PDB entry 3I6W | X-ray diffraction, 3.25 A resolution | chains A and B

# Chain A (and B)
Name: Serine/threonine-protein kinase Chk2
Source organism: Homo sapiens
Notes: EC 2.7.11.1; chain B of this document is another copy of the same molecule, construct and numbering; everything in this record applies to it too
UniProt: O96017 (CHK2_HUMAN); numbering as in UniProt (aligned over 70-512)
Amino-acid sequence (443 residues; each row starts with the number of its first residue):
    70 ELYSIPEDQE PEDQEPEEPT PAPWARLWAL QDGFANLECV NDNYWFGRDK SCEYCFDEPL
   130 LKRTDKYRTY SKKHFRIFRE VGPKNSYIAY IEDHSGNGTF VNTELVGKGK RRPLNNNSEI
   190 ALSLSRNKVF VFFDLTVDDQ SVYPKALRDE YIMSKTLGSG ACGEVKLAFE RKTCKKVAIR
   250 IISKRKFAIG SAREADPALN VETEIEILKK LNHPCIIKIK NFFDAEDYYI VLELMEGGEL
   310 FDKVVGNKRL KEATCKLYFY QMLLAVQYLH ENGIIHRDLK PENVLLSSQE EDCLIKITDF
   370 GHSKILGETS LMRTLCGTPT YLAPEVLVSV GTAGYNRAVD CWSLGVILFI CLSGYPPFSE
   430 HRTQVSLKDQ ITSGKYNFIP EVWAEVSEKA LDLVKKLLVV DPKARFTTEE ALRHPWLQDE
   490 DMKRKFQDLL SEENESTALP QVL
Unresolved in the structure: 70-91, 228-232, 254-267, 370-387, 398-401, 502-512 (chain B: 70-91, 228-232, 254-267, 383-387, 398-401, 502-512)
Differences from the reference sequence: engineered mutation Arg249 (Lys in O96017)
UniProt features mapped onto this chain:
  - region: Asp368 to Glu394 (T-loop/activation segment)
  - active site: Asp347 (Proton acceptor)
  - binding site (ATP): Gly227 to Val234, Glu302 to Glu308, Glu351, Asn352, Asp368
  - modified residue: Ser73 (Phosphoserine), Ser379 (Phosphoserine), Thr383 (Phosphothreonine), Thr387 (Phosphothreonine), Ser456 (Phosphoserine)
  - natural variant: Pro85 (P85L: Found in an osteogenic sarcoma sample), Arg117 (R117G: In BC), Arg137 (R137Q: Might influence susceptibility to breast cancer), Arg145 (R145P: In prostate cancer; R145W: In TPDS4), Ile157 (I157T: Might influence susceptibility to different types of cancer), Gly167 (G167R: In prostate cancer), Arg180 (R180C: In prostate cancer; R180H: In prostate cancer), Arg181 (R181C: In prostate cancer; R181H: In prostate cancer), Glu239 (E239K: In prostate cancer), Ile251 (I251F: In prostate cancer; uncertain significance), Arg318 (R318H: In prostate cancer; uncertain significance), Thr323 (T323P: In prostate cancer), 5 further natural variant entries in UniProt
  - mutagenesis: Ser73 (S73A: Impaired activation, phosphorylation by ATM and G2/M transition checkpoint), Asp347 (D347A: Loss of kinase activity and of the ability to phosphorylate CDC25A), Asp368 (D368N: Loss of autophosphorylation activity), Ser379 (S379A: Abrogates autophosphorylation at Ser-379 and prevents ubiquitination), Thr383 (T383A: Loss of phosphorylation in response to ionizing radiation), Thr387 (T387A: Loss of phosphorylation in response to ionizing radiation), Ser456 (S456A: Increased ubiquitination and degradation by the proteasome)

# Chain A / chain B interface
Contacting residue pairs (49; chain A residue first):
  Arg95(A) with Phe202(B)
  Trp97(A) with Trp97(B); Leu99(B), hydrophobic; Val200(B), hydrophobic
  Pro152(A) with Glu305(B)
  Lys153(A) with Leu226(B); Lys245(B)
  Tyr156(A) with Lys224(B)
  Ile157(A) with Leu236(B), hydrophobic
  Tyr159(A) with Phe238(B); Lys245(B)
  Arg180(A) with Cys243(B)
  Pro182(A) with Ile221(B), hydrophobic; Phe238(B), hydrophobic; Cys243(B)
  Asn184(A) with Gln209(B); Ile221(B)
  Asn185(A) with Asp203(B)
  Asn186(A) with Arg95(B)
  Val200(A) with Trp97(B), hydrophobic
  Phe202(A) with Arg95(B); Trp97(B), hydrophobic; Phe202(B), hydrophobic
  Asp203(A) with Asn185(B), hydrogen bond (backbone-side chain); Lys224(B), salt bridge
  Leu204(A) with Asn186(B); Phe202(B), hydrophobic
  Thr205(A) with Lys224(B)
  Val206(A) with Asn185(B); Val206(B), hydrophobic
  Asp207(A) with Asn184(B)
  Gln209(A) with Asn184(B)
  Ile221(A) with Arg181(B); Pro182(B), hydrophobic; Asn184(B)
  Met222(A) with Asn184(B), hydrogen bond (backbone-side chain)
  Lys224(A) with Asp203(B), salt bridge
  Leu236(A) with Ile157(B), hydrophobic
  Phe238(A) with Tyr159(B); Pro182(B), hydrophobic
  Arg240(A) with Glu173(B), salt bridge; Arg181(B)
  Cys243(A) with Arg180(B), hydrogen bond (side chain-backbone); Arg181(B); Pro182(B)
  Lys245(A) with Lys153(B); Tyr159(B), hydrogen bond
  Glu305(A) with Pro152(B)
  Tyr404(A) with Lys437(B)
Other interface residues (no listed pair), chain A (38 interface residues in all): Glu149, Gly151, Ser155, Glu173, Arg181, Ser223, Leu226, Lys253
Other interface residues (no listed pair), chain B (35 interface residues in all): Ala98, Tyr156, Leu204, Met222, Ser223, Arg240, Val314

# Overview
Chain A and chain B form an interface of 38 and 35 residues respectively, with 4 hydrogen bonds and 3 salt
bridges. Polar contacts include Asp203(A)-Lys224(B), Arg240(A)-Glu173(B) and Asp203(A)-Asn185(B).
Chain A and chain B are both Serine/threonine-protein kinase Chk2 (Homo sapiens); the structure, Structure and
Activation Mechanism of the CHK2 DNA-Damage Checkpoint Kinase, was determined by X-ray diffraction (same
publication as 3I6U).
